Entry 9B6A (electron microscopy, 3.35 A resolution); this record covers chains F and C of the 8 polymer chains in the assembly.

== Chain F ==
Name: Voltage-dependent calcium channel gamma-2 subunit
From: Mus musculus
UniProtKB: O88602 (CCG2_MOUSE); numbering as in UniProt (aligned over 1-323)
Sequence (323 residues; each row starts with the number of its first residue):
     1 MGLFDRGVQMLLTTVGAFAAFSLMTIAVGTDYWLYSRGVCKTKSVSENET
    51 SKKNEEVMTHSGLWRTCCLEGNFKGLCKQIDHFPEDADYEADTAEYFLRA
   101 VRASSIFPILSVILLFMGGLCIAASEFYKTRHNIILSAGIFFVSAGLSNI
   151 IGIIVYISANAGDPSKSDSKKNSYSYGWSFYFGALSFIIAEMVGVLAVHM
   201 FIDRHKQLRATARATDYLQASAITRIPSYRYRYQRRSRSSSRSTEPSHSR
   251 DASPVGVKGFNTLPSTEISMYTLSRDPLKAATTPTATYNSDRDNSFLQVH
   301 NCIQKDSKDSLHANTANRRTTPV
Not modelled in the structure: 1-4, 43-54, 163-172, 215-323
UniProt features mapped onto this chain:
  - modified residue: Ser253 (Phosphoserine), Tyr271 (Phosphotyrosine), Thr321 (Phosphothreonine)
  - glycosylation: Asn48 (N-linked (GlcNAc...) asparagine)
  - mutagenesis: Thr321 (T321A: Abolishes phosphorylation; T321D/E: No interaction with DLG1 and DLG4), Val323 (V323A: No interaction with DLG1 and DLG4)
Disulfides: Cys40-Cys68, Cys67-Cys77

== Chain C ==
Name: Isoform Flip of Glutamate receptor 2
From: Rattus norvegicus
UniProtKB: P19491 (GRIA2_RAT), isoform P19491-2; the construct has insertions or renumbered stretches relative to UniProt, so the offset changes along the chain: -20 to 847 = UniProt 1-868; 855-868 = UniProt 870-883
Sequence (889 residues; each row starts with the number of its first residue; numbers below 1 keep their minus sign (Met-20 is residue -20)):
   -20 MQKIMHISVLLSPVLWGLIFGVSSNSIQIGGLFPRGADQEYSAFRVGMVQ
    30 FSTSEFRLTPHIDNLEVANSFAVTNAFCSQFSRGVYAIFGFYDKKSVNTI
    80 TSFCGTLHVSFITPSFPTDGTHPFVIQMRPDLKGALLSLIEYYQWDKFAY
   130 LYDSDRGLSTLQAVLDSAAEKKWQVTAINVGNINNDKKDETYRSLFQDLE
   180 LKKERRVILDCERDKVNDIVDQVITIGKHVKGYHYIIANLGFTDGDLLKI
   230 QFGGANVSGFQIVDYDDSLVSKFIERWSTLEEKEYPGAHTATIKYTSALT
   280 YDAVQVMTEAFRNLRKQRIEISRRGNAGDCLANPAVPWGQGVEIERALKQ
   330 VQVEGLSGNIKFDQNGKRINYTINIMELKTNGPRKIGYWSEVDKMVVTLT
   380 ELPSGNDTSGLENKTVVVTTILESPYVMMKKNHEMLEGNERYEGYCVDLA
   430 AEIAKHCGFKYKLTIVGDGKYGARDADTKIWNGMVGELVYGKADIAIAPL
   480 TITLVREEVIDFSKPFMSLGISIMIKKPQKSKPGVFSFLDPLAYEIWMCI
   530 VFAYIGVSVVLFLVSRFSPYEWHTEEFEDGRETQSSESTNEFGIFNSLWF
   580 SLGAFMQQGCDISPRSLSGRIVGGVWWFFTLIIISSYTANLAAFLTVERM
   630 VSPIESAEDLSKQTEIAYGTLDSGSTKEFFRRSKIAVFDKMWTYMRSAEP
   680 SVFVRTTAEGVARVRKSKGKYAYLLESTMNEYIEQRKPCDTMKVGGNLDS
   730 KGYDIATPKGSSLGTPVNLAVLKLSEQGVLDKLKNKWWYDKGECGAKDSG
   780 SKEKTSALSLSNVAGVFYILVGGLGLAMLVALIEFCYKSRAEAKRMKVAK
   830 NPQNINPSSSQNSQNFATDYKDDDDKEGYNVYGIESVKI
Not modelled in the structure: -20 to 392, 507-510, 552-566, 774-783, 826-868
Differences from the reference sequence: conflict Asp733 (Gly754 in P19491); insertion (848, 850-854)
UniProt features mapped onto this chain:
  - region: Ala846, Thr847, Tyr849, Lys855 to Gly862 (Required for interaction with IQSEC1)
  - binding site (L-glutamate): Pro478, Thr480, Arg485, Ser654, Thr655, Glu705
  - site: Arg453 (Interaction with the cone snail toxin Con-ikot-ikot), Ile633 (Crucial to convey clamshell closure to channel opening), Arg660 (Interaction with the cone snail toxin Con-ikot-ikot), Lys752 (Interaction with the cone snail toxin Con-ikot-ikot)
  - modified residue: Ser662 (Phosphoserine), Ser696 (Phosphoserine), Ser839 (Phosphoserine), Ser842 (Phosphoserine), Tyr861 (Phosphotyrosine), Ser865 (Phosphoserine)
  - lipidation (S-palmitoyl cysteine): Cys589, Cys815
  - glycosylation (N-linked (GlcNAc...) asparagine): Asn235, Asn349, Asn385, Asn392
Disulfides: Cys718-Cys773

== Interface between chain F and chain C ==
Residue-residue contacts (15; chain F residue first):
  Asp86(F) - Lys716(C)
  Asn133(F) - Phe814(C)
  Leu136(F) - Phe814(C)  hydrophobic
  Ile140(F) - Leu811(C)  hydrophobic
  Val143(F) - Met807(C)  hydrophobic
  Ser144(F) - Met807(C)
  Leu147(F) - Met807(C)  hydrophobic
  Ile151(F) - Tyr797(C)  hydrophobic
  Ile151(F) - Val800(C)  hydrophobic
  Ile154(F) - Phe796(C)  hydrophobic
  Ile154(F) - Tyr797(C)  hydrophobic
  Val155(F) - Tyr797(C)
  Ile157(F) - Leu789(C)  hydrophobic
  Ser158(F) - Ser790(C)
  Ala161(F) - Ser790(C)
Also at the interface, not in a pair above, chain F (16 interface residues in all): Leu98, Ile150, Phe201
Also at the interface, not in a pair above, chain C (12 interface residues in all): Ala793, Leu803, Gly804

== In short ==
16 residues of chain F and 12 residues of chain C are in contact. UniProt lists 2 mutagenesis sites on chain
F; 6 L-glutamate-binding residues on chain C.
Chain F is Voltage-dependent calcium channel gamma-2 subunit (Mus musculus) and chain C is Isoform Flip of
Glutamate receptor 2 (Rattus norvegicus); the structure, GluA2 flip Q in complex with TARPgamma2 at pH8,
class12, structure of LBD-TMD-TARPgamma2, was determined by electron microscopy, deposited together with 9B5Z,
9B60, 9B61, 9B63, 9B64 and 9B67.
